PDB entry 7CG4 | electron microscopy, 3.60 A resolution | chains e and v of the 11 polymer chains in the assembly

== Chain e ==
Protein: Flagellar hook-basal body complex protein FliE
Organism: Salmonella typhimurium (strain LT2 / SGSC1412 / ATCC 700720)
UniProtKB: P26462 (FLIE_SALTY); numbering as in UniProt (aligned over 1-104)
Amino-acid sequence (104 residues; each row starts with the number of its first residue):
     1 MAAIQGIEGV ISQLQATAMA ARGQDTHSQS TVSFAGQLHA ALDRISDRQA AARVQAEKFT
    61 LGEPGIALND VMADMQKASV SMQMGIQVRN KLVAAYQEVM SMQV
Disordered / not traced: 1-32

== Chain v ==
Protein: Flagellar biosynthetic protein FliP
Organism: Salmonella typhimurium (strain LT2 / SGSC1412 / ATCC 700720)
UniProtKB: P54700 (FLIP_SALTY); residue numbers follow UniProt; this construct covers 1-245
Amino-acid sequence (245 residues; row label = number of the first residue in the row):
     1 MRRLLFLSLA GLWLFSPAAA AQLPGLISQP LAGGGQSWSL SVQTLVFITS LTFLPAILLM
    61 MTSFTRIIIV FGLLRNALGT PSAPPNQVLL GLALFLTFFI MSPVIDKIYV DAYQPFSEQK
   121 ISMQEALDKG AQPLRAFMLR QTREADLALF ARLANSGPLQ GPEAVPMRIL LPAYVTSELK
   181 TAFQIGFTIF IPFLIIDLVI ASVLMALGMM MVPPATIALP FKLMLFVLVD GWQLLMGSLA
   241 QSFYS
Disordered / not traced: 1-34, 159-162, 205-211

== Interface between chain e and chain v ==
Residue-residue contacts (15; chain e residue first):
  Ser-33(e) / Arg-168(v)
  Ala-35(e) / Arg-168(v)
  His-39(e) / Trp-38(v)
  His-39(e) / Gln-124(v)
  Leu-42(e) / Trp-38(v)  hydrophobic
  Leu-42(e) / Val-42(v)  hydrophobic
  Leu-42(e) / Val-46(v)  hydrophobic
  Ser-46(e) / Trp-38(v)
  Ser-46(e) / Ser-39(v)  hydrogen bond
  Ser-46(e) / Val-42(v)
  Arg-53(e) / Ser-39(v)
  Met-82(e) / Ser-41(v)
  Arg-89(e) / Leu-45(v)
  Arg-89(e) / Thr-49(v)  hydrogen bond
  Tyr-96(e) / Ala-56(v)
Interface residues without a listed pair, chain e (13 interface residues in all): Asp-43, Ile-45, Gln-49, Val-93
Interface residues without a listed pair, chain v (14 interface residues in all): Ser-37, Leu-40, Ile-48, Thr-52

== Summary ==
Chain e and chain v form an interface of 13 and 14 residues respectively; the contacts include 2 hydrogen
bonds. Polar contacts include Ser-46(e)/Ser-39(v) and Arg-89(e)/Thr-49(v).
Chain e is Flagellar hook-basal body complex protein FliE and chain v is Flagellar biosynthetic protein FliP,
both from Salmonella typhimurium (strain LT2 / SGSC1412 / ATCC 700720); the structure, Cryo-EM structure of
the flagellar export apparatus with FliE from Salmonella, was determined by electron microscopy together with
7CBL, 7CBM, 7CG0, 7CGO, 7E80, 7E81 and 7E82 from the same study.
